PDB entry 5DQZ | X-ray diffraction, 2.70 A resolution | chains C and H of the 8 polymer chains in the assembly

[Chain C]
Protein: CRISPR-associated endonuclease Cas1
Organism: Escherichia coli K12
Notes: EC 3.1.-.-
Reference sequence: Q46896 (CAS1_ECOLI); residue numbers follow UniProt; this construct covers 1-305
Amino-acid sequence (305 residues; each row starts with the number of its first residue):
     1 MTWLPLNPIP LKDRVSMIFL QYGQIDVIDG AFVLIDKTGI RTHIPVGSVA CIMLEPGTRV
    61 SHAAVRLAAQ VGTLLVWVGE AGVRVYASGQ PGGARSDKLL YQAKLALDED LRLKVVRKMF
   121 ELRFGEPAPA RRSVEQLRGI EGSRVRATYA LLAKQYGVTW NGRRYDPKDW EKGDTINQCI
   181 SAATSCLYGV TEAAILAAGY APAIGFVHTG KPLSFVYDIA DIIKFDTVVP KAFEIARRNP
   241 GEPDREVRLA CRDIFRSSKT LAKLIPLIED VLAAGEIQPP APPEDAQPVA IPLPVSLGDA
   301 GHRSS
Not modelled in the structure: 1, 168-171
Ion coordination: Mg2+: Glu141, Asp221
UniProt features mapped onto this chain:
  - binding site (Mg(2+)): Glu141, His208, Asp221
  - mutagenesis: Tyr22 (Y22A: Slightly decreased spacer acquisition in vivo; Y22F: Nearly wild-type spacer acquisition in vivo), Arg41 (R41E: Dramatically decreased spacer acquisition in vivo), Arg59 (R59A: Loss of spacer acquisition in vivo, decreased protospacer binding; R59D: Dramatically decreased spacer acquisition in vitro, 250-fold decreased affinity for protospacer DNA), Arg66 (R66D: Dramatically decreased spacer acquisition in vitro, 250-fold decreased affinity for protospacer DNA; R66E: Dramatically decreased spacer acquisition in vivo), Arg84 (R84A: Decreased spacer acquisition in vivo; R84E: Dramatically decreased spacer acquisition in vivo), Glu141 (E141A: No cleavage of any substrates, no restoration of UV or mitomycin C (MMC) resistance. Loss of spacer acquisition in vivo), Tyr149 (Y149A: No effect on in vitro protospacer integration), Tyr165 (Y165A: No effect on in vitro protospacer integration. Alone significantly decreased protospacer acquisition in vivo ...), Trp170 (W170A: Alone significantly decreased protospacer acquisition in vivo. Decreased protospacer binding; in association with A-170), Thr184 (T184A: No cleavage of any substrates), Tyr188 (Y188A: Partial inhibition of cleavage. No effect on in vitro protospacer integration. Significantly decreased protospacer acquisition in vivo), His208 (H208A: No cleavage of any substrates, no restoration of UV or MMC resistance. Loss of spacer acquisition in vivo), 13 further mutagenesis entries in UniProt
From the paper describing this entry:
  - binding site for the 36-nt DNA strand: Arg138, Tyr165, Trp170, His208, Lys211, Tyr217
  - specificity-determining residues: Arg138, Tyr165, Lys211
  - mutagenesis - Y165A/W170A, Y165A/Y217A: decreased binding to the 36-nt DNA strand
  - catalytic residues: Glu141, His208, Asp221

[Chain H]
Molecule: 36-nt DNA strand
Sequence (36 nucleotides; row label = number of the first residue in the row):
     2 TTTTTCGTAG CTGAGGCCCT CAGCTACGTT TTCTTT

[Chain C / chain H interface]
Residue-residue contacts (8):
  Trp3(C) - DT31(H)  stacking on the base
  Arg41(C) - DC22(H)  salt bridge to the phosphate
  Arg66(C) - DT31(H)  salt bridge to the phosphate
  Gln287(C) - DT35(H)  hydrogen bond to the phosphate
  Ala290(C) - DC34(H)  phosphate contact
  Ala290(C) - DT36(H)  base contact
  Ile291(C) - DT33(H)  sugar contact
  Ile291(C) - DC34(H)  sugar contact

[Overview]
The chain C/chain H interface involves 6 residues from each chain, with 1 hydrogen bond, 2 salt bridges and 1
aromatic stacking contact. Among the polar pairs are Gln287(C)-DT35(H), Arg41(C)-DC22(H) and Arg66(C)-DT31(H).
The paper reports catalytic residues Glu141(C), His208(C) and Asp221(C); Y165A/W170A and Y165A/Y217A of chain
C reduce binding to the 36-nt DNA strand.
Here chain C is CRISPR-associated endonuclease Cas1 (Escherichia coli K12) and chain H is a 36-nt DNA strand.
Entry 5DQZ (Crystal Structure of Cas-DNA-PAM complex) was determined by X-ray diffraction together with 5DLJ,
5DQT and 5DQU from the same study.
